Entry 1B2O (X-ray diffraction, 1.90 A resolution); this record covers chain A.

== Chain A ==
Protein: Protein (rubredoxin)
From: Clostridium pasteurianum
UniProt: P00268 (RUBR_CLOPA); numbering as in UniProt (aligned over 1-54)
Sequence (54 residues; each row starts with the number of its first residue):
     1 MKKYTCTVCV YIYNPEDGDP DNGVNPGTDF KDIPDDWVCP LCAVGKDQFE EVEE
Sequence notes: engineered mutation Val10 (Gly in P00268), Ala43 (Gly in P00268)
Swiss-Prot annotation at these positions:
  - binding site (Fe cation): Cys6, Cys9, Cys39, Cys42
  - modified residue: Met1 (N-formylmethionine)

== Overview ==
From UniProt: 4 Fe cation-binding residues.
Chain A is Protein (rubredoxin) (Clostridium pasteurianum); the structure, Clostridium pasteurianum rubredoxin
G10VG43A mutant, was determined by X-ray diffraction together with 1B13 and 1B2J from the same study.
